7LD3 - chains A and B of the 4 polymer chains in the assembly; structure by electron microscopy, 3.20 A resolution.

[Chain A]
Protein: Guanine nucleotide-binding protein G(i) subunit alpha-2
Source organism: Homo sapiens
UniProt: P04899 (GNAI2_HUMAN); residue numbers follow UniProt; this construct covers 1-355
Chain sequence (355 residues; each row starts with the number of its first residue):
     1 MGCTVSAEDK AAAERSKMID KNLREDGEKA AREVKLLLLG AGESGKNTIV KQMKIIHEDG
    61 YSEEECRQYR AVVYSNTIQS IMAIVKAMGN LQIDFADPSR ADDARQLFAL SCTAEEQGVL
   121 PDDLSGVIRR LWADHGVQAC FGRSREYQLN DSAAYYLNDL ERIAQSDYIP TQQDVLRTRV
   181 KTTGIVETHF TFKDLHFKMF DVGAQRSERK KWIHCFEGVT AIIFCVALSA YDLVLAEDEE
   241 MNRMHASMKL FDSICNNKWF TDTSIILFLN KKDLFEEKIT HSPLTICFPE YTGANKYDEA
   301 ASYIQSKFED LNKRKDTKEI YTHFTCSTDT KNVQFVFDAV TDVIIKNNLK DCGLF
Disordered / not traced: 1-10, 55-183, 235-240
Differences from the reference sequence: conflict Asn47 (Ser in P04899), Ala204 (Gly in P04899), Ala246 (Glu in P04899), Ser327 (Ala in P04899)
UniProt features mapped onto this chain:
  - region: Lys35 to Lys46, Thr48 (G1 motif), Asp174 to Thr182 (G2 motif), Phe197 to Gly203, Gln205, Arg206 (G3 motif), Ile266 to Asp273 (G4 motif), Thr325, Cys326, Thr328 to Thr330 (G5 motif)
  - binding site (GTP): Leu176 to Thr182, Asp201 to Gly203, Gln205, Asn270 to Asp273
  - binding site (Mg(2+)): Thr182
  - modified residue: Arg179 (ADP-ribosylarginine), Gln205 (Deamidated glutamine), Cys352 (ADP-ribosylcysteine)
  - lipidation: Gly2 (N-myristoyl glycine), Cys3 (S-palmitoyl cysteine)

[Chain B]
Protein: Guanine nucleotide-binding protein G(I)/G(S)/G(T) subunit beta-1
Source organism: Homo sapiens
UniProt: P62873 (GBB1_HUMAN); residues 2-340 here = UniProt positions 2-340
Chain sequence (350 residues; row label = number of the first residue in the row; numbers below 1 keep their minus sign (Met-9 is residue -9)):
    -9 MHHHHHHGSS GSELDQLRQE AEQLKNQIRD ARKACADATL SQITNNIDPV GRIQMRTRRT
    51 LRGHLAKIYA MHWGTDSRLL VSASQDGKLI IWDSYTTNKV HAIPLRSSWV MTCAYAPSGN
   111 YVACGGLDNI CSIYNLKTRE GNVRVSRELA GHTGYLSCCR FLDDNQIVTS SGDTTCALWD
   171 IETGQQTTTF TGHTGDVMSL SLAPDTRLFV SGACDASAKL WDVREGMCRQ TFTGHESDIN
   231 AICFFPNGNA FATGSDDATC RLFDLRADQE LMTYSHDNII CGITSVSFSK SGRLLLAGYD
   291 DFNCNVWDAL KADRAGVLAG HDNRVSCLGV TDDGMAVATG SWDSFLKIWN
Disordered / not traced: -9 to 3, 129-131
Differences from the reference sequence: expression tag (-9 to 1)
UniProt features mapped onto this chain:
  - modified residue: Ser2 (N-acetylserine), His266 (Phosphohistidine)

[Chain A / chain B interface]
Residue-residue contacts (49; chain A residue first):
  Ala12(A) with Asn88(B)
  Ala13(A) with Asn88(B)
  Arg15(A) with Val90(B); His91(B), hydrogen bond
  Ser16(A) with Asn88(B); Lys89(B)
  Ile19(A) with Lys89(B); Val90(B); His91(B); Ala92(B), hydrophobic
  Asp20(A) with Lys89(B), salt bridge
  Leu23(A) with Gly53(B); Leu55(B); Ile80(B), hydrophobic; Lys89(B); Ala92(B), hydrophobic
  Asp26(A) with Lys78(B), salt bridge
  Gly27(A) with Leu55(B)
  Gly184(A) with Leu117(B); Asp118(B); Asn119(B)
  Ile185(A) with Trp99(B); Leu117(B), hydrogen bond (backbone-backbone)
  Phe200(A) with Trp99(B), hydrophobic
  Gln205(A) with Leu117(B); Asn119(B), hydrogen bond; Tyr145(B)
  Ser207(A) with Tyr145(B); Gly162(B), hydrogen bond (side chain-backbone); Asp186(B), hydrogen bond
  Glu208(A) with Asp186(B); Asp228(B)
  Lys211(A) with Met101(B); Tyr145(B); Met188(B); Asp228(B), salt bridge; Asn230(B), hydrogen bond; Asp246(B), salt bridge
  Trp212(A) with Leu117(B), hydrophobic; Tyr145(B)
  His214(A) with Lys57(B), hydrogen bond (backbone-side chain); Tyr59(B), hydrogen bond; Trp332(B)
  Cys215(A) with Tyr59(B); Trp99(B)
  Phe216(A) with Trp99(B), hydrophobic
  Glu217(A) with Lys57(B), salt bridge
  Trp259(A) with Arg314(B); Trp332(B), hydrophobic
Other interface residues (no listed pair), chain A (23 interface residues in all): Lys210
Other interface residues (no listed pair), chain B (29 interface residues in all): Gln75, Gly144, Asp163, Cys204

[In short]
The interface between chain A and chain B involves 23 residues on one side and 29 on the other, with 8
hydrogen bonds and 5 salt bridges. Polar contacts include Asp20(A)-Lys89(B), Asp26(A)-Lys78(B) and
Lys211(A)-Asp228(B).
Chain A is Guanine nucleotide-binding protein G(i) subunit alpha-2 and chain B is Guanine nucleotide-binding
protein G(I)/G(S)/G(T) subunit beta-1, both from Homo sapiens; the structure, Cryo-EM structure of the human
adenosine A1 receptor-Gi2-protein complex bound to its endogenous agonist and an ..., was determined by
electron microscopy (same publication as 7LD4).
